PDB entry 6XE7 | X-ray diffraction, 2.00 A resolution | chains B and C of the 4 polymer chains in the assembly

== Chain B ==
Name: Hemoglobin subunit beta
Organism: Homo sapiens
UniProt: P68871 (HBB_HUMAN); residues 1-146 here correspond to UniProt positions 2-147 (UniProt number = residue number + 1)
Chain sequence (146 residues; each row starts with the number of its first residue):
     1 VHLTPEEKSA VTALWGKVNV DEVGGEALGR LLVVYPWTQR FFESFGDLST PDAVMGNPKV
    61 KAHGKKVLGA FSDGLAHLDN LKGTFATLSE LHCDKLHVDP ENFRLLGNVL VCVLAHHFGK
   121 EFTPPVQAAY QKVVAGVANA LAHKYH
Bound ions: heme Fe: H92 (together with carbon monoxide)
Small-molecule neighbours:
  - carbon monoxide (CMO): L28, F42, H63, V67, H92, L106
  - heme (HEM): L31, T38, F41, F42, S44, F45, H63, K66, V67, A70, F71, L88, L91, H92, L96, V98, N102, F103, L106, V137, L141
UniProt features mapped onto this chain:
  - binding site ((2R)-2,3-bisphosphoglycerate): V1, H2, K82, H143
  - binding site (heme b): H63, H92
  - site: E7, K8 (Microbial infection: Cleavage), G25, E26 (Microbial infection: Cleavage), G29, R30 (Microbial infection: Cleavage), Y35, P36 (Microbial infection: Cleavage), W37, T38 (Microbial infection: Cleavage), F45, G46 (Microbial infection: Cleavage), D52, A53 (Microbial infection: Cleavage), G56, N57 (Microbial infection: Cleavage), K59 (Not glycated), F71, S72 (Microbial infection: Cleavage), G74, L75 (Microbial infection: Cleavage), K82 (Not glycated), T84, F85 (Microbial infection: Cleavage), H92, C93 (Microbial infection: Cleavage), K95 (Not glycated), R104, L105 (Microbial infection: Cleavage), L110, V111 (Microbial infection: Cleavage), G119, K120 (Microbial infection: Cleavage), F122, T123 (Microbial infection: Cleavage), A128, A129 (Microbial infection: Cleavage) and 2 more in UniProt
  - modified residue: V1 (N-acetylvaline), S9 (Phosphoserine), T12 (Phosphothreonine), S44 (Phosphoserine), T50 (Phosphothreonine), K59 (N6-acetyllysine), K82 (N6-acetyllysine), T87 (Phosphothreonine), C93 (S-nitrosocysteine), K144 (N6-acetyllysine)
  - glycosylation: V1 (N-linked (Glc) (glycation) valine), K8 (N-linked (Glc) (glycation) lysine), K17 (N-linked (Glc) (glycation) lysine), K66 (N-linked (Glc) (glycation) lysine), K120 (N-linked (Glc) (glycation) lysine), K144 (N-linked (Glc) (glycation) lysine)

== Chain C ==
Name: Hemoglobin subunit alpha
Organism: Homo sapiens
UniProt: P69905 (HBA_HUMAN); residues 1-141 here correspond to UniProt positions 2-142 (UniProt number = residue number + 1)
Chain sequence (141 residues; row label = number of the first residue in the row):
     1 VLSPADKTNV KAAWGKVGAH AGEYGAEALE RMFLSFPTTK TYFPHFDLSH GSAQVKGHGK
    61 KVADALTNAV AHVDDMPNAL SALSDLHAHK LRVDPVNFKL LSHCLLVTLA AHLPAEFTPA
   121 VHASLDKFLA SVSTVLTSKY R
Bound ions: heme Fe: H87 (together with carbon monoxide)
Small-molecule neighbours:
  - carbon monoxide (CMO): L29, F43, H58, V62, H87
  - heme (HEM): M32, T39, Y42, F43, F46, H58, K61, V62, A65, L66, L83, L86, H87, L91, V93, N97, F98, L101, L105, V132, L136
  - V2D (methyl 2-[(3-hydroxy-2-methylphenoxy)methyl]pyridine-3-carboxylate): V1, L2, V73, D74, D75, M76, P77, A130, S131, T134, V135
UniProt features mapped onto this chain:
  - binding site (O2): H58
  - binding site (heme b): H87
  - site: T8, N9 (Microbial infection: Cleavage), K11 (Not glycated), A13, W14 (Microbial infection: Cleavage), Y24, G25 (Microbial infection: Cleavage), L29, E30 (Microbial infection: Cleavage), H45, F46 (Microbial infection: Cleavage), D47, L48 (Microbial infection: Cleavage), S52, A53 (Microbial infection: Cleavage), V55, K56 (Microbial infection: Cleavage), K56 (Not glycated), G59, K60 (Microbial infection: Cleavage), K60 (Not glycated), K90 (Not glycated), L91, R92 (Microbial infection: Cleavage), K99 (Not glycated), L106, V107 (Microbial infection: Cleavage), T108, L109 (Microbial infection: Cleavage), V121, H122 (Microbial infection: Cleavage), S133, T134 (Microbial infection: Cleavage)
  - modified residue: S3 (Phosphoserine), K7 (N6-succinyllysine), T8 (Phosphothreonine), K11 (N6-succinyllysine), K16 (N6-acetyllysine), Y24 (Phosphotyrosine), S35 (Phosphoserine), K40 (N6-succinyllysine), S49 (Phosphoserine), S102 (Phosphoserine), T108 (Phosphothreonine), S124 (Phosphoserine), S131 (Phosphoserine), T134 (Phosphothreonine), T137 (Phosphothreonine), S138 (Phosphoserine)
  - glycosylation (N-linked (Glc) (glycation) lysine): K7, K16, K40, K61
Reported in the primary citation:
  - binding site for V2D: V1, V73, D74, M76, P77, A130, S131, T134

== Interface between chain B and chain C ==
Residue-residue contacts - 14 pairs, chain B then chain C:
  P36(B) - R92(C)
  P36(B) - K139(C)
  W37(B) - R92(C)
  W37(B) - V93(C)
  W37(B) - D94(C)  hydrogen bond
  W37(B) - P95(C)
  Q39(B) - R92(C)  hydrogen bond
  R40(B) - T41(C)
  R40(B) - Y42(C)
  R40(B) - L91(C)
  R40(B) - R92(C)
  E43(B) - R92(C)  salt bridge
  D99(B) - V96(C)
  N102(B) - D94(C)  hydrogen bond
Also at the interface, not in a pair above, chain B (8 interface residues in all): H97
Also at the interface, not in a pair above, chain C (10 interface residues in all): T38

== Summary ==
8 residues of chain B and 10 residues of chain C are in contact; the contacts include 3 hydrogen bonds and 1
salt bridge. Polar contacts include E43(B)-R92(C), W37(B)-D94(C) and Q39(B)-R92(C). Chain B binds carbon
monoxide and heme. From the paper: a binding site for V2D at V1(C), V73(C) and D74(C) among others.
Here chain B is Hemoglobin subunit beta and chain C is Hemoglobin subunit alpha, both from Homo sapiens. Entry
6XE7 (Carbonmonoxy hemoglobin in complex with the antisickling agent methyl
2-((2-formyl-3-hydroxyphenoxy)methyl)nicotinate) was determined by X-ray diffraction, deposited together with
6XDT.
